PDB entry 3KXB | X-ray diffraction, 3.20 A resolution | chains G and J of the 10 polymer chains in the assembly

== Chain G ==
Molecule: Histone H2A
Organism: Xenopus laevis
UniProtKB: Q6AZJ8 (Q6AZJ8_XENLA); residues 1-129 here correspond to UniProt positions 2-130 (UniProt number = residue number + 1)
Sequence (129 residues; numbered 1 to 129; the number before each row is that of its first residue):
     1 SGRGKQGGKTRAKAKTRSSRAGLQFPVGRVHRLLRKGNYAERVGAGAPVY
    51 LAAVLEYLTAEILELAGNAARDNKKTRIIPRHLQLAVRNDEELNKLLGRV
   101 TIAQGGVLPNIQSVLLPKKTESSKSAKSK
Not modelled in the structure: 1-19, 120-129

== Chain J ==
Molecule: Palindromic 146 bp DNA repeat 8/9 from human x-chromosome alpha satellite DNA
Sequence (146 nucleotides; each row starts with the number of its first residue):
   147 ATCAATATCCACCTGCAGATTCTACCAAAAGTGTATTTGGAAACTGCTCC
   197 ATCAAAAGGCATGTTCAGCGGAATTCCGCTGAACATGCCTTTTGATGGAG
   247 CAGTTTCCAAATACACTTTTGGTAGAATCTGCAGGTGGATATTGAT

== Chain G / chain J interface ==
Residue-residue contacts (7; chain G residue first):
  Gly-28(G) with DA176(J), phosphate contact
  Arg-29(G) with DA176(J), hydrogen bond to the phosphate
  Arg-32(G) with DA175(J), salt bridge to the phosphate; DA176(J), salt bridge to the phosphate
  Arg-42(G) with DT184(J), sugar contact; DG185(J), sugar contact
  Arg-77(G) with DA165(J), sugar contact
Other interface residues (no listed pair), chain G (6 interface residues in all): Arg-20
Other interface residues (no listed pair), chain J (7 interface residues in all): DG177, DT178

== Overview ==
The interface between chain G and chain J involves 6 residues on one side and 7 on the other; the contacts
include 1 hydrogen bond and 2 salt bridges. Polar pairs include Arg-29(G)/DA176(J), Arg-32(G)/DA175(J) and
Arg-32(G)/DA176(J).
Here chain G is Histone H2A (Xenopus laevis) and chain J is Palindromic 146 bp DNA repeat 8/9 from human
x-chromosome alpha satellite DNA. Entry 3KXB (Structural characterization of H3K56Q nucleosomes and
nucleosomal arrays) was determined by X-ray diffraction, deposited together with 3KWQ.
